PDB entry 1KTD | X-ray diffraction, 2.40 A resolution | chains A and B

== Chain A ==
Protein: H-2 class II histocompatibility antigen, E-D alpha chain
Source organism: Mus musculus
UniProt: P01904 (HA21_MOUSE); residues 1-182 here correspond to UniProt positions 26-207 (UniProt number = residue number + 25)
Chain sequence (182 residues; row label = number of the first residue in the row):
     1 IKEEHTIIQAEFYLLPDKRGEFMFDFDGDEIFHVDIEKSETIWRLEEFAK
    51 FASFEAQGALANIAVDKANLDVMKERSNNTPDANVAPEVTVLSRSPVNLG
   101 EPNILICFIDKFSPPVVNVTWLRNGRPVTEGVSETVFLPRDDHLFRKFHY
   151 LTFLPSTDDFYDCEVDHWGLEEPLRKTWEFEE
Swiss-Prot annotation at these positions:
  - region: E179 to E182 (Connecting peptide)
  - glycosylation: N118 (N-linked (GlcNAc...) asparagine)
Disulfides: C107-C163
Covalently attached groups: N-acetylglucosamine (NAG) linked to N78, N118

== Chain B ==
Protein: Fusion protein consisting of cytochrome C peptide, glycine rich linker, and MHC E-beta-k
Source organism: Columba livia
UniProt: chimeric construct of P00021, Q31163: residues 1-14 from P00021 (CYC_COLLI) positions 92-105 (UniProt number = residue number + 91); residues 30-215 from Q31163 positions 29-214 (UniProt number = residue number - 1)
Chain sequence (215 residues; each row starts with the number of its first residue):
     1 AADLIAYLKQASAKGGGGSLVGGGSGGGGSRPWFLEYCKSECHFYNGTQR
    51 VRLLVRYFYNLEENLRFDSDVGEFRAVTELGRPDAENWNSQPEFLEQKRA
   101 EVDTVCRHNYEIFDNFLVPRRVEPTVTVYPTKTQPLEHHNLLVCSVSDFY
   151 PGNIEVRWFRNGKEEKTGIVSTGLVRNGDWTFQTLVMLETVPQSGEVYTC
   201 QVEHPSLTDPVTVEW
Sequence notes: conflict A1 (Arg92 in P00021); engineered mutation S12 (Thr103 in P00021); linker (15-29)
Disulfides: C42-C106, C144-C200
Covalently attached groups: N-acetylglucosamine (NAG) linked to N46

== Interface between chain A and chain B ==
Pairs across the interface (175; chain A residue first):
  I1(A) - N46(B)
  K2(A) - Y45(B)
  K2(A) - N46(B)
  E3(A) - F44(B)
  E3(A) - Y45(B)
  E3(A) - N46(B)  hydrogen bond (backbone-backbone)
  E3(A) - G47(B)  hydrogen bond (backbone-backbone)
  E3(A) - Y110(B)
  E3(A) - V118(B)
  E4(A) - F44(B)
  E4(A) - Y45(B)
  H5(A) - C42(B)
  H5(A) - H43(B)
  H5(A) - F44(B)  hydrogen bond (backbone-backbone)
  H5(A) - Y110(B)
  T6(A) - C42(B)
  T6(A) - H43(B)
  I7(A) - S40(B)
  I7(A) - E41(B)
  I7(A) - C42(B)  hydrogen bond (backbone-backbone)
  I7(A) - F44(B)  hydrophobic
  I7(A) - F113(B)  hydrophobic
  I8(A) - K39(B)
  I8(A) - S40(B)
  Q9(A) - Y7(B)
  Q9(A) - L8(B)  hydrogen bond (side chain-backbone)
  Q9(A) - C38(B)
  Q9(A) - K39(B)
  Q9(A) - S40(B)  hydrogen bond (backbone-backbone)
  A10(A) - C38(B)
  E11(A) - Q10(B)
  E11(A) - Y37(B)
  E11(A) - C38(B)  hydrogen bond (backbone-backbone)
  F12(A) - L35(B)  hydrophobic
  F12(A) - E36(B)
  F12(A) - Y37(B)  hydrophobic
  Y13(A) - F34(B)
  Y13(A) - L35(B)
  Y13(A) - E36(B)  hydrogen bond (backbone-backbone)
  L14(A) - F34(B)
  L14(A) - L35(B)  hydrophobic
  L15(A) - W33(B)
  L15(A) - F34(B)  hydrogen bond (backbone-backbone)
  P16(A) - R31(B)
  P16(A) - P32(B)
  D17(A) - R31(B)  salt bridge
  F22(A) - Y7(B)  hydrophobic
  F24(A) - I5(B)  hydrophobic
  F24(A) - A6(B)
  F24(A) - N109(B)
  F26(A) - Y150(B)
  F26(A) - W180(B)  hydrophobic
  D27(A) - R176(B)  hydrogen bond (backbone-side chain)
  G28(A) - R176(B)
  D29(A) - Y150(B)
  D29(A) - R176(B)  salt bridge
  D29(A) - W180(B)
  E30(A) - W180(B)  hydrogen bond (backbone-side chain)
  I31(A) - F113(B)  hydrophobic
  I31(A) - L117(B)  hydrophobic
  F32(A) - I5(B)  hydrophobic
  W43(A) - I5(B)  hydrophobic
  R44(A) - G178(B)  hydrogen bond (side chain-backbone)
  R44(A) - D179(B)
  R44(A) - W180(B)
  L45(A) - R120(B)
  L45(A) - D179(B)
  L45(A) - W180(B)
  E47(A) - R120(B)  salt bridge
  F48(A) - F116(B)  hydrophobic
  F48(A) - L117(B)  hydrophobic
  F48(A) - W180(B)
  K50(A) - A2(B)
  F51(A) - A1(B)
  F51(A) - A2(B)  hydrogen bond (backbone-backbone)
  F51(A) - D3(B)
  F51(A) - I112(B)
  F51(A) - F116(B)  hydrophobic
  A52(A) - A2(B)
  A52(A) - D3(B)
  A52(A) - I112(B)  hydrophobic
  S53(A) - D3(B)  hydrogen bond (backbone-backbone)
  S53(A) - L4(B)
  S53(A) - I5(B)  hydrogen bond (backbone-backbone)
  F54(A) - L4(B)  hydrophobic
  F54(A) - I5(B)
  F54(A) - Y7(B)  hydrophobic
  E55(A) - L4(B)
  G58(A) - Y7(B)
  N62(A) - Y7(B)
  N62(A) - L8(B)  hydrogen bond (side chain-backbone)
  N62(A) - K9(B)
  N62(A) - Q10(B)  hydrogen bond (side chain-backbone)
  V65(A) - Q10(B)
  V65(A) - A11(B)
  V65(A) - S12(B)
  D66(A) - Q10(B)
  D66(A) - E36(B)
  N69(A) - A11(B)  hydrogen bond (side chain-backbone)
  N69(A) - S12(B)
  N69(A) - A13(B)  hydrogen bond (side chain-backbone)
  L70(A) - F34(B)
  L70(A) - L35(B)
  L70(A) - E36(B)
  V72(A) - A13(B)
  V72(A) - K14(B)
  V72(A) - G15(B)
  M73(A) - E36(B)
  M73(A) - Y59(B)  hydrophobic
  M73(A) - L80(B)  hydrophobic
  K74(A) - F34(B)
  K74(A) - Y59(B)
  E75(A) - G15(B)
  E75(A) - G16(B)  hydrogen bond (side chain-backbone)
  E75(A) - S19(B)
  R76(A) - K14(B)  hydrogen bond (side chain-backbone)
  R76(A) - S19(B)
  R76(A) - L20(B)  hydrogen bond (backbone-backbone)
  R76(A) - L80(B)  hydrogen bond (side chain-backbone)
  R76(A) - P83(B)
  R76(A) - D84(B)  salt bridge
  S77(A) - Y59(B)  hydrogen bond
  N79(A) - F34(B)
  T80(A) - G23(B)
  T80(A) - S25(B)
  T80(A) - F34(B)
  T80(A) - Y59(B)
  P81(A) - S25(B)
  P81(A) - G27(B)
  D82(A) - S25(B)  hydrogen bond
  D82(A) - G26(B)
  D82(A) - G27(B)
  D82(A) - W33(B)  hydrogen bond (backbone-side chain)
  D82(A) - N60(B)  hydrogen bond
  D82(A) - L61(B)  hydrogen bond (side chain-backbone)
  A83(A) - G26(B)
  A83(A) - G27(B)  hydrogen bond (backbone-backbone)
  A83(A) - W33(B)  hydrogen bond (backbone-side chain)
  A83(A) - L61(B)
  N84(A) - S30(B)  hydrogen bond
  N84(A) - R31(B)  hydrogen bond (side chain-backbone)
  N84(A) - W33(B)  hydrogen bond
  V85(A) - L61(B)  hydrophobic
  L92(A) - V175(B)  hydrophobic
  S93(A) - Q183(B)  hydrogen bond (backbone-side chain)
  R94(A) - D148(B)  salt bridge
  R94(A) - N177(B)
  R94(A) - D179(B)  salt bridge
  R94(A) - Q183(B)  hydrogen bond (backbone-side chain)
  P96(A) - S145(B)
  P96(A) - S147(B)
  I106(A) - N177(B)
  S113(A) - W33(B)
  S113(A) - L61(B)
  P114(A) - W33(B)  hydrophobic
  P115(A) - L35(B)
  P139(A) - Y37(B)
  R140(A) - K39(B)  hydrogen bond (backbone-side chain)
  D141(A) - K39(B)  hydrogen bond (backbone-side chain)
  D141(A) - R56(B)  hydrogen bond (backbone-side chain)
  D142(A) - K39(B)  hydrogen bond (backbone-side chain)
  D142(A) - F58(B)
  H143(A) - Y37(B)
  H143(A) - F58(B)
  H143(A) - L61(B)
  F145(A) - L35(B)  hydrophobic
  F145(A) - Y37(B)
  R146(A) - R176(B)
  F148(A) - R176(B)
  F148(A) - N177(B)
  F148(A) - G178(B)
  Y150(A) - N177(B)  hydrogen bond (side chain-backbone)
  Y150(A) - G178(B)
  Y150(A) - D179(B)
  W168(A) - R31(B)
Other interface residues (no listed pair), chain A (77 interface residues in all): N78, S95, L144
Other interface residues (no listed pair), chain B (71 interface residues in all): G18, N64, N115, T181

== In short ==
The interface between chain A and chain B involves 77 residues on one side and 71 on the other, with 40
hydrogen bonds and 6 salt bridges. Polar pairs include D17(A)-R31(B), D29(A)-R176(B) and E47(A)-R120(B).
Covalently linked N-acetylglucosamine: at N78(A) and N118(A).
Chain A is H-2 class II histocompatibility antigen, E-D alpha chain (Mus musculus) and chain B is Fusion
protein consisting of cytochrome C peptide, glycine rich linker, and MHC E-beta-k (Columba livia); the
structure, Crystal structure of class II MHC molecule iek bound to pigeon cytochrome C peptide, was determined
by X-ray diffraction, deposited together with 1KT2.
